Entry 8A8X (X-ray diffraction, 2.37 A resolution); this record covers chains A and B.

[Chain A]
Protein: E3 ubiquitin-protein ligase TRIM7
Source organism: Homo sapiens
Notes: EC 2.3.2.27
UniProt: Q9C029 (TRIM7_HUMAN); residues 1-170 here correspond to UniProt positions 342-511 (UniProt number = residue number + 341)
Chain sequence (179 residues; row label = number of the first residue in the row; numbers below 1 keep their minus sign (Met-8 is residue -8)):
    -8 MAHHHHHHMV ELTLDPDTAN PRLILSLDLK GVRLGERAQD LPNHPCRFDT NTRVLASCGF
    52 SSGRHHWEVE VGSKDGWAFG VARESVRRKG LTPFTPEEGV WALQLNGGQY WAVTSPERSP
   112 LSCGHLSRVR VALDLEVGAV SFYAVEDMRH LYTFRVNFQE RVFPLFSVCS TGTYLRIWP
Not modelled in the structure: -8 to -3
Differences from the reference sequence: initiating methionine (-8); expression tag (-7 to 0)
Reported in the primary citation:
  - mutagenesis - R44A: abolished binding to GYG1
  - mutagenesis - R44A: unchanged signaling in response to NF-kappaB
  - mutagenesis - R44A: abolished localization to GYG1

[Chain B]
Protein: MNV1-NS3 C term peptide
Chain sequence (7 residues; row label = number of the first residue in the row):
     1 HDDFGLQ
Not modelled in the structure: 1-4

[Chain A / chain B interface]
Contacting residue pairs - 13 pairs, chain A then chain B:
  Arg13(A) - Leu6(B)
  Thr41(A) - Leu6(B)
  Asn42(A) - Leu6(B)
  Asn42(A) - Gln7(B)
  Thr43(A) - Leu6(B)  hydrogen bond (backbone-backbone)
  Arg44(A) - Gln7(B)  hydrogen bond (side chain-backbone)
  Gly67(A) - Gln7(B)  hydrogen bond (backbone-side chain)
  Trp68(A) - Gln7(B)
  Ala69(A) - Gln7(B)
  Phe85(A) - Gln7(B)
  Gln95(A) - Gln7(B)  hydrogen bond
  Ser158(A) - Gln7(B)  hydrogen bond
  Cys160(A) - Gln7(B)
Interface residues without a listed pair, chain A (15 interface residues in all): Leu82, Thr83, Val159
Interface residues without a listed pair, chain B (3 interface residues in all): Gly5
From the paper, about this interface:
  - specific contacts: Asn42(A)-Gln7(B) (hydrogen bond), Thr43(A)-Leu6(B), Arg44(A)-Gln7(B) (hydrogen bond), Gly67(A)-Gln7(B) (hydrogen bond), Gln95(A)-Gln7(B) (hydrogen bond), Ser158(A)-Gln7(B) (hydrogen bond)

[Summary]
Chain A and chain B form an interface of 15 and 3 residues respectively; the contacts include 5 hydrogen
bonds. Among the polar pairs are Arg44(A)-Gln7(B), Gly67(A)-Gln7(B) and Gln95(A)-Gln7(B). The paper describes
hydrogen bonds between Asn42(A) and Gln7(B), Arg44(A) and Gln7(B) and Gly67(A) and Gln7(B) among others; a
contact between Thr43(A) and Leu6(B). From the paper: R44A of chain A abolishes binding to GYG1; R44A of chain
A abolishes localization to GYG1.
Chain A is E3 ubiquitin-protein ligase TRIM7 (Homo sapiens) and chain B is MNV1-NS3 C term peptide; the
structure, TRIM7 PRYSPRY in complex with a MNV1-NS3 peptide HDDFGLQ, was determined by X-ray diffraction,
deposited together with 8A5L and 8A5M.
